Entry 7D0A (electron microscopy, 4.00 A resolution); this record covers chains A and G of the 12 polymer chains in the assembly.

# Chain A
Name: Intermembrane phospholipid transport system permease protein MlaE
Source organism: Acinetobacter baumannii
UniProt: V5V9F4 (V5V9F4_ACIBA); numbering as in UniProt (aligned over 1-258)
Amino-acid sequence (258 residues; row label = number of the first residue in the row):
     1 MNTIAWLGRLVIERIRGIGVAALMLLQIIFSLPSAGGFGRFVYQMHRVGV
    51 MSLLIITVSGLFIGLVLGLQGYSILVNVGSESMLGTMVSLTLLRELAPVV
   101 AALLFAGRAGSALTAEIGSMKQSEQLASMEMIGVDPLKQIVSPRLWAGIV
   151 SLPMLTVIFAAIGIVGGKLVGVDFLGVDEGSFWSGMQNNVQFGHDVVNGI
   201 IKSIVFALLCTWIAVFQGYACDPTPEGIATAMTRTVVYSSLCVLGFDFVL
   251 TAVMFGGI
Unresolved in the structure: 257-258

# Chain G
Name: MCE family protein
Source organism: Acinetobacter baumannii
UniProt: V5V921 (V5V921_ACIBA); numbering as in UniProt (aligned over 1-226)
Amino-acid sequence (226 residues; numbered 1 to 226; the number before each row is that of its first residue):
     1 MKSRTSELAVGIFVIIFGIALFFLAMKVSGLVGTNLSDGYTMKAQFDNVN
    51 GLKPRAKVTMSGVTIGRVDSITLDPVTRLATVTFDLDGKLTSFNAEQLKE
   101 VQKNALDELRYSSDYTQATPAQQKTMEQQLISNMNSITSIDEDAYIMVAT
   151 NGLLGEKYLKIVPGGGLNYLKRGDTISNTQGTMDLEDLISKFITGGGAGK
   201 VAAGSSSAEEKAPASTDSSAQPSFVE
Unresolved in the structure: 1-2, 194-226

# How chain A and chain G interact
Contacting residue pairs (32):
  Val42(A) - Glu7(G)
  Val42(A) - Val10(G)
  Tyr43(A) - Ser6(G)
  Met45(A) - Val10(G)  hydrophobic
  His46(A) - Ser6(G)
  His46(A) - Val10(G)
  Val50(A) - Ala9(G)
  Val50(A) - Val10(G)  hydrophobic
  Leu53(A) - Phe13(G)  hydrophobic
  Pro153(A) - Phe17(G)
  Met154(A) - Phe13(G)  hydrophobic
  Met154(A) - Phe17(G)  hydrophobic
  Leu155(A) - Phe13(G)  hydrophobic
  Val157(A) - Phe17(G)  hydrophobic
  Val157(A) - Ala20(G)
  Ile158(A) - Ile16(G)  hydrophobic
  Ile158(A) - Ala20(G)  hydrophobic
  Ala161(A) - Ala20(G)  hydrophobic
  Ala161(A) - Phe23(G)
  Val165(A) - Phe23(G)  hydrophobic
  Trp183(A) - Phe23(G)  hydrophobic
  Trp183(A) - Lys27(G)
  Trp183(A) - Val28(G)  hydrophobic
  Gln187(A) - Lys27(G)
  Gln187(A) - Val28(G)  hydrogen bond (side chain-backbone)
  Gln187(A) - Ser29(G)  hydrogen bond (side chain-backbone)
  Gln187(A) - Gly30(G)
  Val190(A) - Ser29(G)
  Val190(A) - Gly30(G)  hydrogen bond (backbone-backbone)
  Gln191(A) - Ser29(G)  hydrogen bond (backbone-side chain)
  Phe192(A) - Ser29(G)  hydrogen bond (backbone-side chain)
  Val196(A) - Leu24(G)  hydrophobic
Other interface residues (no listed pair), chain A (24 interface residues in all): Gly49, Leu93, Ser151, Ile164, Met186
Other interface residues (no listed pair), chain G (15 interface residues in all): Leu21

# In short
24 residues of chain A and 15 residues of chain G are in contact; the contacts include 5 hydrogen bonds. Among
the polar pairs are Gln187(A)-Val28(G), Gln187(A)-Ser29(G) and Gln191(A)-Ser29(G).
Chain A is Intermembrane phospholipid transport system permease protein MlaE and chain G is MCE family
protein, both from Acinetobacter baumannii; the structure, Acinetobacter MlaFEDB complex in ADP-vanadate
trapped Vclose conformation, was determined by electron microscopy together with 7D06, 7D08 and 7D09 from the
same study.
